5NUP - chains B and D of the 6 polymer chains in the assembly; structure by X-ray diffraction, 2.90 A resolution.

== Chain B ==
Protein: OmpK36
From: Klebsiella pneumoniae
UniProt: D6QLY0 (D6QLY0_KLEPN); the construct lacks a stretch of the UniProt sequence and is renumbered around it, so the offset changes along the chain: 1-26 = UniProt 22-47; 32-74 = UniProt 48-90; 77-163 = UniProt 91-177; 164-181 = UniProt 188-205; 3 more segments
Sequence (344 residues; each row starts with the number of its first residue; note: 12 numbers in that range are skipped by the numbering (no residue carries them; nothing is unmodelled there); a row labelled like 163A-163J holds insertion residues (163A, then the next letters in order)):
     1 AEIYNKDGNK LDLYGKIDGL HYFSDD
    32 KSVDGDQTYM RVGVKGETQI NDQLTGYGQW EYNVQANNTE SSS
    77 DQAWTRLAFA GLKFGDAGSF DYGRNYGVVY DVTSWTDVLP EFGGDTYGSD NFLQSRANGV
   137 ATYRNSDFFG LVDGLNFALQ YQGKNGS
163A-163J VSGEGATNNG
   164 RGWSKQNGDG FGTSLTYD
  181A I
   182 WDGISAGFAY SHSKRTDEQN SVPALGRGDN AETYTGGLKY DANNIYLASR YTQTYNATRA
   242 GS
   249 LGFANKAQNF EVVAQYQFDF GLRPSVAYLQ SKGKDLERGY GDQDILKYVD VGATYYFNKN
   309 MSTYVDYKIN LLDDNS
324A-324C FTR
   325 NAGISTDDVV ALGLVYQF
Sequence notes: conflict Arg-231 (Gln256 in D6QLY0)

== Chain D ==
Protein: ABC transporter permease
From: Klebsiella pneumoniae
UniProt: A0A0W8AQT6 (A0A0W8AQT6_KLEPN); residues 1-236 here correspond to UniProt positions 18-253 (UniProt number = residue number + 17)
Sequence (236 residues; numbered 1 to 236; the number before each row is that of its first residue):
     1 CASSSSGDRP QGRSDPLEGF NRTMFNFNFN VVDPYVLRPV AVAWRDYVPQ PARNGLSNFT
    61 SNLEEPAVMV NYFLQGDPYK GMVHFTRFFL NTILGMGGLI DVAGMANPQL QRVEPHRFGS
   121 TLGHYGVGYG PYVQLPFYGS FTLRDEGGDM ADGLYPVLSW LTWPMSIGKW AVEGIETRAQ
   181 LLDSDGLLRQ SSDPYILMRE AYFQRHDFIA NGGKLTPADN PNAQAIQDEL KDIDSQ
Unresolved in the structure: 1-12, 212-236
What the authors report for this chain:
  - mutagenesis - P49A, E64L, R117L, Y138C, D149A/D152A, W170C, Y195A, R199E: unchanged growth
  - mutagenesis - N21A, N28A, E146A/D149A/D152A, Q204A, R205L: decreased growth
  - mutagenesis - Y138C/W170C: abolished growth

== Interface between chain B and chain D ==
Pairs across the interface (14):
  Asn-52(B) / Met-105(D)
  Asn-52(B) / Ala-106(D)
  Gln-54(B) / Met-105(D)
  Leu-55(B) / Ala-106(D)  hydrophobic
  Leu-88(B) / Leu-94(D)  hydrophobic
  Phe-90(B) / Leu-94(D)
  Phe-90(B) / Val-102(D)  hydrophobic
  Phe-90(B) / Met-105(D)  hydrophobic
  Phe-96(B) / Leu-94(D)  hydrophobic
  Phe-96(B) / Met-96(D)  hydrophobic
  Tyr-139(B) / Met-96(D)  hydrophobic
  Tyr-139(B) / Ile-100(D)  hydrophobic
  Phe-145(B) / Pro-51(D)
  Leu-147(B) / Pro-49(D)  hydrophobic
Interface residues without a listed pair, chain B (11 interface residues in all): Ala-93, Tyr-157
Interface residues without a listed pair, chain D (10 interface residues in all): Ile-93, Gly-104

== Overview ==
Chain B and chain D form an interface of 11 and 10 residues respectively. The paper reports that N21A, N28A
and E146A/D149A/D152A of chain D, among others, reduce growth; Y138C/W170C of chain D abolish growth; 14
substitutions were tested in all.
Chain B is OmpK36 and chain D is ABC transporter permease, both from Klebsiella pneumoniae; the structure,
Structural basis for maintenance of bacterial outer membrane lipid asymmetry, was determined by X-ray
diffraction, deposited together with 5NUO, 5NUQ and 5NUR.
